2DRW - chain A; structure by X-ray diffraction, 2.10 A resolution.

# Chain A
Protein: D-Amino acid amidase
From: Ochrobactrum anthropi
Reference sequence: Q9LCC8 (Q9LCC8_OCHAN); residues 1-363 here = UniProt positions 1-363
Chain sequence (363 residues; each row starts with the number of its first residue):
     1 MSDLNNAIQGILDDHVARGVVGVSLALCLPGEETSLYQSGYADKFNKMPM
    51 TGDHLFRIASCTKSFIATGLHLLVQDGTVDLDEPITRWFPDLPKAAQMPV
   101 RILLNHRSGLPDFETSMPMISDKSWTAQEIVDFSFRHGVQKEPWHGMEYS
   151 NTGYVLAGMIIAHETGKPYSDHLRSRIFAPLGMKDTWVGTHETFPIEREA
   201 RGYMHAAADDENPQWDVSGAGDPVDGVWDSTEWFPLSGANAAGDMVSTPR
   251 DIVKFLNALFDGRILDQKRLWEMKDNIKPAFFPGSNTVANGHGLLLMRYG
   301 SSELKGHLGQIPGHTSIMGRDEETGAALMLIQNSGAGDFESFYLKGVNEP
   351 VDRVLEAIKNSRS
Disordered / not traced: 1
Metal / ion sites: barium ion site 1: S121, D122, E232, W233; barium ion site 2: E211 (shared with 1 residue of chain D); barium ion site 3: S301, E323 (shared with 1 residue of chain B); barium ion site 4: N360, S363

# Overview
S121, D122, E232 and W233 form the barium ion site 1. The barium ion site 3 is built by S301 and E323.
Chain A is D-Amino acid amidase (Ochrobactrum anthropi); the structure, The crystal structutre of D-amino acid
amidase from Ochrobactrum anthropi SV3, was determined by X-ray diffraction together with 2DNS from the same
study.
